7WU4 - chains A and R of the 4 polymer chains in the assembly; structure by electron microscopy, 3.40 A resolution.

Chain A:
Molecule: Guanine nucleotide-binding protein G(i) subunit alpha-1
From: Homo sapiens
UniProtKB: chimeric construct of A0A3B3IUA8, P63096: residues 4-172 from A0A3B3IUA8 (A0A3B3IUA8_HUMAN) positions 4-57 (offset varies); residues 181-354 from P63096 positions 181-354 (same numbers)
Amino-acid sequence (241 residues; row label = number of the first residue in the row; note: 125 numbers in that range are skipped by the numbering (no residue carries them; nothing is unmodelled there); numbers below 1 keep their minus sign (Met-11 is residue -11)):
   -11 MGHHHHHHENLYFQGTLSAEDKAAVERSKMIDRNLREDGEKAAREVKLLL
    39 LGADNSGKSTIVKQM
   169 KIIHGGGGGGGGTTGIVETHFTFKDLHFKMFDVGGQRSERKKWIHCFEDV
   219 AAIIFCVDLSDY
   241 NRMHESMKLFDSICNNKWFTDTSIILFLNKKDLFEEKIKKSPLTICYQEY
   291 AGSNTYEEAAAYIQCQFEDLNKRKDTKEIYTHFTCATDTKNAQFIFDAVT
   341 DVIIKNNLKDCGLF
Disordered / not traced: -11 to 9, 169-181
Sequence notes: initiating methionine (-11); expression tag (-10 to 3); conflict Asp42 (Gly in A0A3B3IUA8), Asn43 (Glu in A0A3B3IUA8), Asp217 (Gly in P63096), Ala219 (Thr in P63096), Asp226 (Ala in P63096), Gln288 (Pro in P63096), Ala332 (Val in P63096), Ile335 (Val in P63096); linker (173-180)
Curated features (UniProtKB/Swiss-Prot):
  - region: Phe196 to Arg205 (G3 motif), Ile265 to Asp272 (G4 motif), Thr324 to Thr329 (G5 motif)
  - binding site (Mg(2+)): Thr181
  - binding site (GTP): Asp200 to Gln204, Asn269 to Asp272, Ala326
  - modified residue: Gln204 (Deamidated glutamine), Cys351 (ADP-ribosylcysteine)

Chain R:
Molecule: Adhesion G-protein coupled receptor F1
From: Homo sapiens
UniProtKB: Q5T601 (AGRF1_HUMAN); residue numbers follow UniProt; this construct covers 251-860
Amino-acid sequence (674 residues; row label = number of the first residue in the row):
   225 MKTIIALSYIFCLVFADYKDDDDGAPVFGKAQCNDIVFGFGSKDDEYTLP
   275 CSSGYRGNITAKCESSGWQVIRETCVLSLLEELNKNFSMIVGNATEAAVS
   325 SFVQNLSVIIRQNPSTTVGNLASVVSILSNISSLSLASHFRVSNSTMEDV
   375 ISIADNILNSASVTNWTVLLREEKYASSRLLETLENISTLVPPTALPLNF
   425 SRKFIDWKGIPVNKSQLKRGYSYQIKMCPQNTSIPIRGRVLIGSDQFQRS
   475 LPETIISMASLTLGNILPVSKNGNAQVNGPVISTVIQNYSINEVFLFFSK
   525 IESNLSQPHCVFWDFSHLQWNDAGCHLVNETQDIVTCQCTHLTSFSILMS
   575 PFVPSTIFPVVKWITYVGLGISIGSLILCLIIEALFWKQIKKSQTSHTRR
   625 ICMVNIALSLLIADVWFIVGATVDTTVNPSGVCTAAVFFTHFFYLSLFFW
   675 MLMLGILLAYRIILVFHHMAQHLMMAVGFCLGYGCPLIISVITIAVTQPS
   725 NTYKRKDVCWLNWSNGSKPLLAFVVPALAIVAVNFVVVLLVLTKLWRPTV
   775 GERLSRDDKATIIRVGKSLLILTPLLGLTWGFGIGTIVDSQNLAWHVIFA
   825 LLNAFQGFFILCFGILLDSKLRQLLFNKLSALSSWKEFLEVLFQGPWSHP
   875 QFEKGGGSGGGSGGSAWSHPQFEK
Disordered / not traced: 225-566, 853-898
Sequence notes: initiating methionine (225); expression tag (226-250, 861-898)
Curated features (UniProtKB/Swiss-Prot):
  - region: Ser568 to Phe576 (Stachel)
  - site: Leu566, Thr567 (Cleavage)
  - glycosylation (N-linked (GlcNAc...) asparagine): Asn282, Asn310, Asn317, Asn329, Asn354, Asn368, Asn389, Asn410, Asn423, Asn437, Asn455, Asn512, Asn528, Asn553, Asn736, Asn739
Disulfide bonds: Cys657-Cys733
Residues lining bound ligands: miniGi (K6G; [(2R)-2-oxidanyl-3-[oxidanyl-[2-(trimethyl-$l4-azanyl)ethoxy]phosphoryl]oxy-propyl] hexadecanoate): Thr622, Ile625, Cys626, Trp674, Met677, Ile680, Leu681, Ala683, Tyr684, Ile687, Leu688, Met698, Met699, Gly702, Phe703
Reported in the primary citation:
  - mutagenesis - L681A: unchanged signaling
  - mutagenesis - Y684A (30-60-fold), G702Y (30-60-fold): decreased signaling in response to A8

Interface between chain A and chain R:
Residue-residue contacts (39; chain A residue first):
  Ala31(A) - His692(R)
  Leu194(A) - Phe690(R)  hydrophobic
  Gln304(A) - Leu778(R)
  Cys305(A) - Leu778(R)  hydrophobic
  Glu308(A) - Leu778(R)
  Glu308(A) - Arg780(R)  salt bridge
  Lys314(A) - Arg780(R)
  Lys317(A) - Arg780(R)
  Glu318(A) - Arg777(R)  salt bridge
  Ile319(A) - Arg777(R)  hydrogen bond (backbone-side chain)
  Ile319(A) - Arg780(R)
  Tyr320(A) - Val774(R)  hydrophobic
  Tyr320(A) - Arg777(R)
  Thr321(A) - Arg777(R)
  Phe323(A) - Glu776(R)
  Phe334(A) - Val774(R)
  Phe334(A) - Gly775(R)
  Val339(A) - Phe690(R)  hydrophobic
  Thr340(A) - Val689(R)
  Thr340(A) - Phe690(R)
  Ile343(A) - Val689(R)  hydrophobic
  Ile343(A) - Phe690(R)  hydrophobic
  Ile344(A) - Val689(R)  hydrophobic
  Asn347(A) - Thr619(R)
  Leu348(A) - Ile686(R)  hydrophobic
  Asp350(A) - Thr619(R)
  Asp350(A) - Arg623(R)  hydrogen bond (backbone-side chain)
  Cys351(A) - Thr619(R)
  Cys351(A) - Arg623(R)
  Cys351(A) - Leu682(R)  hydrophobic
  Cys351(A) - Arg685(R)  hydrogen bond
  Gly352(A) - Ile795(R)
  Gly352(A) - Asp842(R)
  Leu353(A) - Leu682(R)  hydrophobic
  Leu353(A) - Val765(R)  hydrophobic
  Leu353(A) - Ser792(R)
  Phe354(A) - Leu769(R)  hydrophobic
  Phe354(A) - Arg788(R)
  Phe354(A) - Lys791(R)
Other interface residues (no listed pair), chain A (30 interface residues in all): Arg32, Ala301, Asn311, Phe336, Asp337, Lys345
Other interface residues (no listed pair), chain R (22 interface residues in all): Lys768

Summary:
30 residues of chain A and 22 residues of chain R are in contact; the contacts include 3 hydrogen bonds and 2
salt bridges. Polar contacts include Glu308(A)-Arg780(R), Glu318(A)-Arg777(R) and Ile319(A)-Arg777(R). From
the paper: Y684A and G702Y of chain R reduce signaling in response to A8; L681A of chain R leaves signaling
unchanged.
Here chain A is Guanine nucleotide-binding protein G(i) subunit alpha-1 and chain R is Adhesion G-protein
coupled receptor F1, both from Homo sapiens. Entry 7WU4 (Cryo-EM structure of the adhesion GPCR ADGRF1 in
complex with miniGi) was determined by electron microscopy (same publication as 7WU2, 7WU3 and 7WU5).
